8RHP - chains F and G of the 14 polymer chains in the assembly; structure by electron microscopy, 2.89 A resolution.

Chain F (and G):
Protein: Nitrogenase iron protein 1
Organism: Azotobacter vinelandii
Notes: EC 1.18.6.1; chain G of this document is another copy of the same molecule, construct and numbering; everything in this record applies to it too
Reference sequence: P00459 (NIFH1_AZOVI); residue numbers follow UniProt; this construct covers 1-290
Sequence (290 residues; row label = number of the first residue in the row):
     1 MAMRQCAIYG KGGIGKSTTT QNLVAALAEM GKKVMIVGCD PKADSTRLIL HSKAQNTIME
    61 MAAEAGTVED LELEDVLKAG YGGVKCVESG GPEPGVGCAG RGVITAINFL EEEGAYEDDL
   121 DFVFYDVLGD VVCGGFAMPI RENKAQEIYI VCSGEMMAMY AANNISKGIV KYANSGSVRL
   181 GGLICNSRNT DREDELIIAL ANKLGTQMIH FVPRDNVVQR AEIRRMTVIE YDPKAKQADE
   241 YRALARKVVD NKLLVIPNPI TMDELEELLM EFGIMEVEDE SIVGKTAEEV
Unresolved in the structure: 1
Ion coordination: 4Fe-4S cluster Fe: C98, C133 (shared with C98(G), C133(G) of chain G)
Ligand contacts: 4Fe-4S cluster (SF4): C98, A99, G100, C133, G134, G135, F136

How chain F and chain G interact:
Contacting residue pairs (65):
  K42(F) with M156(G), hydrogen bond; Y160(G); M262(G)
  P94(F) with V132(G); C133(G); N164(G); K167(G)
  G95(F) with V132(G); K171(G); Y172(G), hydrogen bond (backbone-side chain)
  V96(F) with K171(G)
  G97(F) with C133(G)
  A99(F) with C133(G), hydrophobic
  V131(F) with A99(G), hydrophobic; V131(G), hydrophobic
  V132(F) with P94(G)
  C133(F) with P94(G); A99(G)
  G134(F) with G97(G), hydrogen bond (backbone-backbone)
  M156(F) with K42(G)
  M157(F) with K42(G)
  Y160(F) with K42(G)
  N164(F) with P94(G)
  K167(F) with P94(G)
  G168(F) with G95(G)
  K171(F) with E93(G); V96(G)
  Y172(F) with G95(G), hydrogen bond (side chain-backbone); V96(G)
  I223(F) with E276(G); E278(G); I282(G)
  R224(F) with I282(G); V283(G); G284(G); K285(G), hydrogen bond (side chain-backbone)
  R225(F) with E278(G), salt bridge; V283(G)
  M226(F) with G284(G); K285(G); T286(G)
  Y231(F) with T286(G), hydrogen bond (backbone-side chain); A287(G); E288(G)
  D232(F) with E288(G)
  P233(F) with E288(G)
  E276(F) with I223(G)
  E278(F) with I223(G); R225(G), salt bridge
  I282(F) with R224(G); M226(G)
  V283(F) with H51(G); R224(G); M226(G)
  G284(F) with H51(G); M226(G), hydrogen bond (backbone-side chain); E230(G)
  K285(F) with M226(G), hydrogen bond (backbone-side chain)
  T286(F) with E230(G); Y231(G); P233(G)
  A287(F) with Y231(G), hydrogen bond (backbone-backbone)
  E288(F) with Y231(G); D232(G); P233(G)
Other interface residues (no listed pair), chain F (40 interface residues in all): H51, E93, A137, R141, E230, S281
Other interface residues (no listed pair), chain G (39 interface residues in all): F136, M157, G168, K234

Summary:
40 residues of chain F face 39 of chain G across their interface; the contacts include 9 hydrogen bonds and 2
salt bridges. Polar pairs include R225(F)-E278(G), K42(F)-M156(G) and G95(F)-Y172(G). Ligands of chain F:
4Fe-4S cluster. C98(F) and C133(F) form the 4Fe-4S cluster Fe site.
Both chains are Nitrogenase iron protein 1 (Azotobacter vinelandii). Entry 8RHP (Cryo-EM structure of the
molybdenum nitrogenase complexed with iron protein (NifH) and Shethna protein II (FeSII)) was determined by
electron microscopy, deposited together with 8RHO.
